Entry 5S67 (X-ray diffraction, 2.10 A resolution); this record covers chains C and D of the 6 polymer chains in the assembly.

# Chain C
Protein: Tubulin alpha-1B chain
From: Bos taurus
UniProt: P81947 (TBA1B_BOVIN); residue numbers follow UniProt; this construct covers 1-451
Amino-acid sequence (451 residues; each row starts with the number of its first residue):
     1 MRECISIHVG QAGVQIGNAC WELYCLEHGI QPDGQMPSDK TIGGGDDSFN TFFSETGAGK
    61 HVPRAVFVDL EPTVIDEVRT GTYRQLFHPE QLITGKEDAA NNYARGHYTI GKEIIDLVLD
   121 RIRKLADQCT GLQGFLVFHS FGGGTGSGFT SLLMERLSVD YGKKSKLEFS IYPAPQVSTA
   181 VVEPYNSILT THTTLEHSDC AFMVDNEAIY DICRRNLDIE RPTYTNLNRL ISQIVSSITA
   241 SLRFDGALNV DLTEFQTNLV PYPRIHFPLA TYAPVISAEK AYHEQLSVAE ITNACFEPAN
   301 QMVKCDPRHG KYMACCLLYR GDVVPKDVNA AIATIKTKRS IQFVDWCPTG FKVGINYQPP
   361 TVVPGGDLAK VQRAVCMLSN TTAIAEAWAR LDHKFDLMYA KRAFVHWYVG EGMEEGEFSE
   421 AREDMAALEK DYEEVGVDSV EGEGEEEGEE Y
Disordered / not traced: 441-451
Ion coordination: Ca2+: Asp-39, Thr-41, Gly-44, Glu-55
Small-molecule neighbours:
  - GTP (guanosine-5'-triphosphate): Gly-10, Gln-11, Ala-12, Gln-15, Ile-16, Asp-69, Asp-98, Ala-99, Ala-100, Asn-101, Ser-140, Gly-142, Gly-143, Gly-144, Thr-145, Gly-146, Ile-171, Pro-173, Val-177, Ser-178, Thr-179, Glu-183, Asn-206, Tyr-224, Leu-227, Asn-228, Ile-231
  - X1M (1-(6-methoxypyridin-2-yl)-N-methylmethanamine): Ser-158, Gly-162, Lys-163, Lys-166, Glu-196, His-197, Ser-198, Asp-199

# Chain D
Protein: Tubulin beta-2B chain
From: Bos taurus
UniProt: Q6B856 (TBB2B_BOVIN); the author numbering skips numbers that UniProt does not, so the offset changes along the chain: 1-42 = UniProt 1-42; 45-360 = UniProt 43-358; 369-455 = UniProt 359-445
Amino-acid sequence (445 residues; numbered 1 to 455; 10 numbers in that range are skipped by the numbering (no residue carries them; nothing is unmodelled there); the number before each row is that of its first residue):
     1 MREIVHIQAG QCGNQIGAKF WEVISDEHGI DPTGSYHGDS DL
    45 QLERINVYYN EATGNKYVPR AILVDLEPGT MDSVRSGPFG QIFRPDNFVF GQSGAGNNWA
   105 KGHYTEGAEL VDSVLDVVRK ESESCDCLQG FQLTHSLGGG TGSGMGTLLI SKIREEYPDR
   165 IMNTFSVMPS PKVSDTVVEP YNATLSVHQL VENTDETYCI DNEALYDICF RTLKLTTPTY
   225 GDLNHLVSAT MSGVTTCLRF PGQLNADLRK LAVNMVPFPR LHFFMPGFAP LTSRGSQQYR
   285 ALTVPELTQQ MFDSKNMMAA CDPRHGRYLT VAAIFRGRMS MKEVDEQMLN VQNKNSSYFV
   345 EWIPNNVKTA VCDIPP
   369 RGLKMSATFI GNSTAIQELF KRISEQFTAM FRRKAFLHWY TGEGMDEMEF TEAESNMNDL
   429 VSEYQQYQDA TADEQGEFEE EEGEDEA
Disordered / not traced: 282-284, 442-455
Ion coordination: Mg2+: Gln-11 (together with GDP)
Small-molecule neighbours: GDP (guanosine-5'-diphosphate): Gly-10, Gln-11, Cys-12, Gln-15, Ile-16, Ala-99, Asn-101, Ser-140, Gly-142, Gly-143, Gly-144, Thr-145, Gly-146, Ser-147, Val-171, Pro-173, Val-177, Ser-178, Glu-183, Asn-206, Leu-209, Tyr-224, Leu-227, Asn-228
UniProt features mapped onto this chain:
  - motif: Met-1 to Ile-4 (MREI motif)
  - binding site (GTP): Gln-11, Glu-71, Ser-140, Gly-144, Thr-145, Gly-146, Asn-206, Asn-228
  - binding site (Mg(2+)): Glu-71
  - modified residue: Ser-40 (Phosphoserine), Thr-57 (Phosphothreonine), Lys-60 (N6-acetyllysine), Ser-174 (Phosphoserine), Thr-287 (Phosphothreonine), Thr-292 (Phosphothreonine), Arg-320 (Omega-N-methylarginine), Glu-448 (5-glutamyl polyglutamate)
  - cross-link (Glycyl lysine isopeptide (Lys-Gly)): Lys-60 (interchain with G-Cter in ubiquitin), Lys-326 (interchain with G-Cter in ubiquitin)

# How chain C and chain D interact
Contacting residue pairs - 55 pairs, chain C then chain D:
  Gln-11(C) / Gln-247(D)  hydrogen bond
  Lys-96(C) / Arg-2(D)
  Lys-96(C) / Asp-130(D)  salt bridge
  Glu-97(C) / Arg-2(D)  salt bridge
  Glu-97(C) / Cys-131(D)
  Glu-97(C) / Arg-164(D)  salt bridge
  Glu-97(C) / Arg-253(D)  salt bridge
  Asp-98(C) / Lys-254(D)  salt bridge
  Ala-100(C) / Arg-253(D)
  Ala-100(C) / Lys-254(D)
  Ala-100(C) / Val-257(D)
  Asn-101(C) / Lys-254(D)
  Arg-105(C) / Arg-253(D)
  Pro-175(C) / Asn-349(D)
  Ser-178(C) / Lys-352(D)  hydrogen bond
  Thr-179(C) / Gln-247(D)
  Thr-179(C) / Leu-248(D)
  Thr-179(C) / Asn-258(D)  hydrogen bond (backbone-side chain)
  Ala-180(C) / Asn-258(D)
  Ala-180(C) / Lys-352(D)
  Val-181(C) / Asn-258(D)  hydrogen bond (backbone-side chain)
  Val-181(C) / Ile-347(D)  hydrophobic
  Val-181(C) / Pro-348(D)
  Tyr-210(C) / Asp-329(D)
  Glu-220(C) / Lys-326(D)
  Arg-221(C) / Met-325(D)  hydrogen bond
  Arg-221(C) / Asp-329(D)  salt bridge
  Tyr-224(C) / Gln-247(D)  hydrogen bond
  Lys-394(C) / Asn-349(D)  hydrogen bond
  Leu-397(C) / Glu-345(D)
  Leu-397(C) / Trp-346(D)
  Leu-397(C) / Pro-348(D)  hydrophobic
  Leu-397(C) / Ala-440(D)  hydrophobic
  Met-398(C) / Trp-346(D)  hydrogen bond (backbone-backbone)
  Met-398(C) / Pro-348(D)
  Lys-401(C) / Phe-262(D)
  Lys-401(C) / Trp-346(D)
  Lys-401(C) / Ala-438(D)
  Lys-401(C) / Thr-439(D)  hydrogen bond (side chain-backbone)
  Arg-402(C) / Phe-262(D)
  Ala-403(C) / Pro-261(D)
  Ala-403(C) / Phe-262(D)  hydrophobic
  Phe-404(C) / Val-257(D)
  Phe-404(C) / Asn-258(D)
  Phe-404(C) / Val-260(D)
  Phe-404(C) / Pro-261(D)  hydrogen bond (backbone-backbone)
  Phe-404(C) / Thr-314(D)
  Phe-404(C) / Ile-347(D)  hydrophobic
  His-406(C) / Val-260(D)  hydrogen bond (side chain-backbone)
  His-406(C) / Pro-261(D)
  His-406(C) / Phe-262(D)
  His-406(C) / Pro-263(D)
  Trp-407(C) / Ala-256(D)  hydrophobic
  Trp-407(C) / Val-257(D)
  Trp-407(C) / Val-260(D)  hydrogen bond (side chain-backbone)
Other interface residues (no listed pair), chain C (27 interface residues in all): Val-182, Glu-411
Other interface residues (no listed pair), chain D (30 interface residues in all): Asp-251, Asn-350

# In short
27 residues of chain C face 30 of chain D across their interface; the contacts include 12 hydrogen bonds and 6
salt bridges. Among the polar pairs are Lys-96(C)/Asp-130(D), Glu-97(C)/Arg-2(D) and Glu-97(C)/Arg-164(D).
Chain C binds GTP and compound X1M. Chain D binds GDP.
Here chain C is Tubulin alpha-1B chain and chain D is Tubulin beta-2B chain, both from Bos taurus. Entry 5S67
(Tubulin-Z1896597864-complex) was determined by X-ray diffraction together with 5S4L, 5S4M, 5S4N, 5S4O, 5S4P,
5S4Q and 52 further entries from the same study.
